PDB entry 6AWD | electron microscopy, 8.10 A resolution (very low resolution: no residue pairs are listed; an interface is given only as per-side residue counts) | chains A and L of the 26 polymer chains in the assembly

Chain A:
Molecule: 16S rRNA
Source organism: Escherichia coli
Sequence (1539 nucleotides; numbered 2 to 1540; the number before each row is that of its first residue):
     2 AAUUGAAGAGUUUGAUCAUGGCUCAGAUUGAACGCUGGCGGCAGGCCUAA
    52 CACAUGCAAGUCGAACGGUAACAGGAAGAAGCUUGCUUCUUUGCUGACGA
   102 GUGGCGGACGGGUGAGUAAUGUCUGGGAAACUGCCUGAUGGAGGGGGAUA
   152 ACUACUGGAAACGGUAGCUAAUACCGCAUAACGUCGCAAGACCAAAGAGG
   202 GGGACCUUCGGGCCUCUUGCCAUCGGAUGUGCCCAGAUGGGAUUAGCUAG
   252 UAGGUGGGGUAACGGCUCACCUAGGCGACGAUCCCUAGCUGGUCUGAGAG
   302 GAUGACCAGCCACACUGGAACUGAGACACGGUCCAGACUCCUACGGGAGG
   352 CAGCAGUGGGGAAUAUUGCACAAUGGGCGCAAGCCUGAUGCAGCCAUGCC
   402 GCGUGUAUGAAGAAGGCCUUCGGGUUGUAAAGUACUUUCAGCGGGGAGGA
   452 AGGGAGUAAAGUUAAUACCUUUGCUCAUUGACGUUACCCGCAGAAGAAGC
   502 ACCGGCUAACUCCGUGCCAGCAGCCGCGGUAAUACGGAGGGUGCAAGCGU
   552 UAAUCGGAAUUACUGGGCGUAAAGCGCACGCAGGCGGUUUGUUAAGUCAG
   602 AUGUGAAAUCCCCGGGCUCAACCUGGGAACUGCAUCUGAUACUGGCAAGC
   652 UUGAGUCUCGUAGAGGGGGGUAGAAUUCCAGGUGUAGCGGUGAAAUGCGU
   702 AGAGAUCUGGAGGAAUACCGGUGGCGAAGGCGGCCCCCUGGACGAAGACU
   752 GACGCUCAGGUGCGAAAGCGUGGGGAGCAAACAGGAUUAGAUACCCUGGU
   802 AGUCCACGCCGUAAACGAUGUCGACUUGGAGGUUGUGCCCUUGAGGCGUG
   852 GCUUCCGGAGCUAACGCGUUAAGUCGACCGCCUGGGGAGUACGGCCGCAA
   902 GGUUAAAACUCAAAUGAAUUGACGGGGGCCCGCACAAGCGGUGGAGCAUG
   952 UGGUUUAAUUCGAUGCAACGCGAAGAACCUUACCUGGUCUUGACAUCCAC
  1002 GGAAGUUUUCAGAGAUGAGAAUGUGCCUUCGGGAACCGUGAGACAGGUGC
  1052 UGCAUGGCUGUCGUCAGCUCGUGUUGUGAAAUGUUGGGUUAAGUCCCGCA
  1102 ACGAGCGCAACCCUUAUCCUUUGUUGCCAGCGGUCCGGCCGGGAACUCAA
  1152 AGGAGACUGCCAGUGAUAAACUGGAGGAAGGUGGGGAUGACGUCAAGUCA
  1202 UCAUGGCCCUUACGACCAGGGCUACACACGUGCUACAAUGGCGCAUACAA
  1252 AGAGAAGCGACCUCGCGAGAGCAAGCGGACCUCAUAAAGUGCGUCGUAGU
  1302 CCGGAUUGGAGUCUGCAACUCGACUCCAUGAAGUCGGAAUCGCUAGUAAU
  1352 CGUGGAUCAGAAUGCCACGGUGAAUACGUUCCCGGGCCUUGUACACACCG
  1402 CCCGUCACACCAUGGGAGUGGGUUGCAAAAGAAGUAGGUAGCUUAACCUU
  1452 CGGGAGGGCGCUUACCACUUUGUGAUUCAUGACUGGGGUGAAGUCGUAAC
  1502 AAGGUAACCGUAGGGGAACCUGCGGUUGGAUCACCUCCU

Chain L:
Protein: 30S ribosomal protein S9
Source organism: Escherichia coli
UniProt: B7MBZ1 (RS9_ECO45); residues 3-129 here correspond to UniProt positions 4-130 (UniProt number = residue number + 1)
Chain sequence (127 residues; each row starts with the number of its first residue):
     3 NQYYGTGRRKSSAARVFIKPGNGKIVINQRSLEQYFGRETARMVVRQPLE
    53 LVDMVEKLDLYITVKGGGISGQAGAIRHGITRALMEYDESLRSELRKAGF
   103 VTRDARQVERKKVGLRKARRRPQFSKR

Interface between chain A and chain L:
At this resolution (8 A) residue pairs are not listed: 53 residues of chain A and 58 of chain L lie at the interface.

In short:
Chain A and chain L form an interface of 53 and 58 residues respectively.
Here chain A is 16S rRNA and chain L is 30S ribosomal protein S9, both from Escherichia coli. Entry 6AWD
(Structure of 30S (S1 depleted) ribosomal subunit and RNA polymerase complex) was determined by electron
microscopy (same publication as 6AWB and 6AWC).
